Entry 8H0V (electron microscopy, 3.80 A resolution); this record covers chains A and N of the 24 polymer chains in the assembly.

Chain A:
Protein: DNA-directed RNA polymerase subunit
Organism: Komagataella phaffii
Notes: EC 2.7.7.6
Reference sequence: C4R4Y0 (C4R4Y0_KOMPG); numbering as in UniProt (aligned over 1-1743)
Sequence (1743 residues; numbered 1 to 1743; the number before each row is that of its first residue):
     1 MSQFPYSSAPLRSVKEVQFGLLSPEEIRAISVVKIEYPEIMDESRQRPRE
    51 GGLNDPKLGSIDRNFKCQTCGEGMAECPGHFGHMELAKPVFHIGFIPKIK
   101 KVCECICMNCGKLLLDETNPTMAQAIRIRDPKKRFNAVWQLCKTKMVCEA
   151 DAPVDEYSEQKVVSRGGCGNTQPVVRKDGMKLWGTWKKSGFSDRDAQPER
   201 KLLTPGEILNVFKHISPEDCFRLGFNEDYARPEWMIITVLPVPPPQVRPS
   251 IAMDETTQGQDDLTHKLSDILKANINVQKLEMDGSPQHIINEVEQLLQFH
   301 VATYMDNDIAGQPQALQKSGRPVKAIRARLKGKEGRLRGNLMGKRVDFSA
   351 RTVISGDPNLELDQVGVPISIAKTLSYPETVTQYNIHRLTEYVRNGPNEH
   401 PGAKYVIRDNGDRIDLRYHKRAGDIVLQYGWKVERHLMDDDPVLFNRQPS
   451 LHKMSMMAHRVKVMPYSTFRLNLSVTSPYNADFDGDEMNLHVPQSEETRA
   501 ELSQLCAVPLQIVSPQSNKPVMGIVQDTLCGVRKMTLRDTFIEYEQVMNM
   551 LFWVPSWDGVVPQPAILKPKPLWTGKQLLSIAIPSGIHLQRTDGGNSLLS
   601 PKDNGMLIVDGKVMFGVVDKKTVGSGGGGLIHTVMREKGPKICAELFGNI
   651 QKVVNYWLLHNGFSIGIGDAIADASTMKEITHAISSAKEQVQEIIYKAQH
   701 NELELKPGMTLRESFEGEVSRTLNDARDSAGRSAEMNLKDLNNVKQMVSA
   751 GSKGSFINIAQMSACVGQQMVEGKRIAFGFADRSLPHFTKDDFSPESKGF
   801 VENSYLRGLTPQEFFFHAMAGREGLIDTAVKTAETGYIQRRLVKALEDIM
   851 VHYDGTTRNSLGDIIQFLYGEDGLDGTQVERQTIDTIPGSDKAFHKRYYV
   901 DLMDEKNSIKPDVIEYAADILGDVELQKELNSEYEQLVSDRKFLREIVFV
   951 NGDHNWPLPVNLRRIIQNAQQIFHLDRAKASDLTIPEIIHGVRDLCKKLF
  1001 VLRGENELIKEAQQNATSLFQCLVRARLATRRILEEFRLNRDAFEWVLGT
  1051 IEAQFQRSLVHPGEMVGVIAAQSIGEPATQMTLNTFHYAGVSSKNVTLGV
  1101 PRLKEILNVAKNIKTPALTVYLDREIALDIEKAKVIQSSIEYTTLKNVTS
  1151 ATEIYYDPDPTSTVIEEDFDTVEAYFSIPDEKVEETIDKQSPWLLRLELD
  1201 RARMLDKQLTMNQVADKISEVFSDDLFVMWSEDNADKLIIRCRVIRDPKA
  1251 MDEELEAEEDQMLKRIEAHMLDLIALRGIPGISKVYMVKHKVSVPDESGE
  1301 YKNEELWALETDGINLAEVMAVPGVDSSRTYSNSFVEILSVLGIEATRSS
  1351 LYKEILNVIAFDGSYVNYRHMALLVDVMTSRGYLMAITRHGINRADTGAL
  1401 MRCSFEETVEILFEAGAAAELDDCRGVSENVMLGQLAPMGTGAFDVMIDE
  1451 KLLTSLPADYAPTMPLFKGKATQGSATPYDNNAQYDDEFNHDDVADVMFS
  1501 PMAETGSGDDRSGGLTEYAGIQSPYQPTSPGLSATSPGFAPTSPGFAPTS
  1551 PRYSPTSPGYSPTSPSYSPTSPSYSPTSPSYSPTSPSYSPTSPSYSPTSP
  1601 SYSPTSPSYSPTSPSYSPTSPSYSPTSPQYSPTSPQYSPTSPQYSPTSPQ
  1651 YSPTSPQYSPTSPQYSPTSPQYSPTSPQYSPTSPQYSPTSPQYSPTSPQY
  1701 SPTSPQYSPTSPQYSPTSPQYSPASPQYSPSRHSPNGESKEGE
Not modelled in the structure: 1, 154-160, 190-195, 1082-1094, 1178-1189, 1246-1257, 1464-1743
Bound ions: Zn2+ site 1: Cys67, Cys70, Cys77, His80; Zn2+ site 2: Cys107, Cys110, Cys148, Cys168; Mg2+: Asp482, Asp484, Asp486 (shared with 2 residues of chain P)

Chain N:
Molecule: 261-nt DNA strand
Sequence (261 nucleotides; row label = number of the first residue in the row; numbers below 1 keep their minus sign (DT-163 is residue -163)):
  -163 TTCTTAAATACCAAATTAGCTCTCATTCCGGACGTGTTTGTCCTCTGCCT
  -113 TTAAAGCAATAGGAGCTTACGGTCCACTTGTGTTTGGTGTGTTTGGGAAT
   -63 CCGGTGCCGAGGCCGCTCAATTGGTCGTAGACAGCTCTAGCACCGCTTAA
   -13 ACGCACGTACGCGCTGTCCCCCGCGTTTTAACCGCCAAGGGGATTACTCC
    37 CTAGTCTCCAGGCACGTGTCAGATATATACATCCAGGCCTTGTGTCGCGA
    87 AATTCATAGAT
Not modelled in the structure: -163 to -116, -104 to -96, 95-97

Chain A / chain N interface:
Contacting residue pairs - 14 pairs, chain A then chain N:
  Glu39(A) with DA-109(N), phosphate contact
  Glu43(A) with DA-110(N), phosphate contact
  Lys100(A) with DA-88(N), salt bridge to the phosphate
  Lys101(A) with DC-89(N), salt bridge to the phosphate
  Glu104(A) with DA-88(N), phosphate contact
  Trp139(A) with DA-88(N), phosphate contact
  Lys143(A) with DA-88(N), salt bridge to the phosphate
  Leu316(A) with DA-106(N), base contact
  Lys318(A) with DC-107(N), base contact
  Asn1112(A) with DG-92(N), phosphate contact
  Arg1389(A) with DG-92(N), base contact
  His1390(A) with DT-91(N), sugar contact
  Arg1394(A) with DT-91(N), phosphate contact; DC-90(N), salt bridge to the phosphate
Also at the interface, not in a pair above, chain A (15 interface residues in all): Ser44, Lys1111

Overview:
15 residues of chain A and 9 residues of chain N are in contact, with 4 salt bridges. Polar contacts include
Lys100(A)-DA-88(N), Lys101(A)-DC-89(N) and Lys143(A)-DA-88(N). Cys67(A), Cys70(A), Cys77(A) and His80(A) form
the Zn2+ site 1.
Here chain A is DNA-directed RNA polymerase subunit (Komagataella phaffii) and chain N is a 261-nt DNA strand.
Entry 8H0V (RNA polymerase II transcribing a chromatosome (type I)) was determined by electron microscopy
(same publication as 8H0W).
